7UIK - chains b and n of the 10 polymer chains in the assembly; structure by electron microscopy, 7.70 A resolution (low resolution: residue-level contacts below are approximate; hydrogen-bond / salt-bridge calls are withheld).

Chain b:
Molecule: Mediator of RNA polymerase II transcription subunit 2
Organism: Saccharomyces cerevisiae S288C
UniProt: Q12124 (MED2_YEAST); numbering as in UniProt (aligned over 1-431)
Chain sequence (431 residues; each row starts with the number of its first residue):
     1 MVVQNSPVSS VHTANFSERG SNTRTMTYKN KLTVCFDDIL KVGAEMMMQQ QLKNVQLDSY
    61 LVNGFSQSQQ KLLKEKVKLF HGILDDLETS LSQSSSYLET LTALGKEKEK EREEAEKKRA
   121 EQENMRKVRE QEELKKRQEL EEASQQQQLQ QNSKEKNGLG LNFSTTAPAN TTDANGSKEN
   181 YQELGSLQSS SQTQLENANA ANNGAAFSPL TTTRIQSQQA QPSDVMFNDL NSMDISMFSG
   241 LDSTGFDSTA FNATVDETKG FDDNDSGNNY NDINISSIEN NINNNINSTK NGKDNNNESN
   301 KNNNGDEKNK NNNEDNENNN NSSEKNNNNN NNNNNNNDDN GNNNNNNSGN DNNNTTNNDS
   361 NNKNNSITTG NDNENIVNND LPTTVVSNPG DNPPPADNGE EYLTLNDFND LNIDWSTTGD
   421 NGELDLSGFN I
Unresolved in the structure: 1-27, 52-63, 105-431
UniProt features mapped onto this chain:
  - modified residue (Phosphoserine): S6, S208
  - mutagenesis: S208 (S208A: Reduces expression of several genes from the endogenous 2-micron plasmid and augments expression of numerous iron-response genes)

Chain n:
Molecule: Mediator of RNA polymerase II transcription subunit 14
Organism: Saccharomyces cerevisiae S288C
UniProt: P19263 (MED14_YEAST); residues 834-1074 here = UniProt positions 834-1074
Chain sequence (241 residues; numbered 834 to 1074; the number before each row is that of its first residue):
   834 MQLVVLTDVV ERLHKNFESE NFKIIALQPN EISFKYLSNN DEDDKDCTIK ISTNDDSIKN
   894 LTVQLSPSNP QHIIQPFLDN SKMDYHFIFS YLQFTSSLFK ALKVILNERG GKFHESGSQY
   954 STMVNIGLHN LNEYQIVYYN PQAGTKITIC IELKTVLHNG RDKIQFHIHF ADVAHITTKS
  1014 PAYPMMHQVR NQVFMLDTKR LGTPESVKPA NASHAIRLGN GVACDPSEIE PILMEIHNIL
  1074 K
Unresolved in the structure: 1028-1048
UniProt features mapped onto this chain:
  - modified residue: T1036 (Phosphothreonine)

Chain b / chain n interface:
Contacting residue pairs (4):
  K78(b) - D1005(n)
  K78(b) - V1006(n)
  H81(b) - H962(n)
  T89(b) - N958(n)
Other interface residues (no listed pair), chain b (7 interface residues in all): K74, G82, D85, Q93
Other interface residues (no listed pair), chain n (7 interface residues in all): L961, Y972, K987

In short:
The chain b/chain n interface involves 7 residues from each chain. From UniProt: one mutagenesis site on chain
b.
Here chain b is Mediator of RNA polymerase II transcription subunit 2 and chain n is Mediator of RNA
polymerase II transcription subunit 14, both from Saccharomyces cerevisiae S288C. Entry 7UIK (Mediator-PIC
Early (Tail A + Upstream DNA & Activator)) was determined by electron microscopy, deposited together with
7UI9, 7UIC, 7UIF, 7UIG, 7UIL and 7UIO.
